4K03 - chains A and B; structure by X-ray diffraction, 3.20 A resolution.

Chain A (and B):
Molecule: Cryptochrome-1
Source organism: Drosophila melanogaster
Notes: chain B of this document is another copy of the same molecule, construct and numbering; everything in this record applies to it too
UniProtKB: O77059 (CRY1_DROME); numbering as in UniProt (aligned over 1-542)
Chain sequence (561 residues; row label = number of the first residue in the row; numbers below 1 keep their minus sign (Gly-18 is residue -18)):
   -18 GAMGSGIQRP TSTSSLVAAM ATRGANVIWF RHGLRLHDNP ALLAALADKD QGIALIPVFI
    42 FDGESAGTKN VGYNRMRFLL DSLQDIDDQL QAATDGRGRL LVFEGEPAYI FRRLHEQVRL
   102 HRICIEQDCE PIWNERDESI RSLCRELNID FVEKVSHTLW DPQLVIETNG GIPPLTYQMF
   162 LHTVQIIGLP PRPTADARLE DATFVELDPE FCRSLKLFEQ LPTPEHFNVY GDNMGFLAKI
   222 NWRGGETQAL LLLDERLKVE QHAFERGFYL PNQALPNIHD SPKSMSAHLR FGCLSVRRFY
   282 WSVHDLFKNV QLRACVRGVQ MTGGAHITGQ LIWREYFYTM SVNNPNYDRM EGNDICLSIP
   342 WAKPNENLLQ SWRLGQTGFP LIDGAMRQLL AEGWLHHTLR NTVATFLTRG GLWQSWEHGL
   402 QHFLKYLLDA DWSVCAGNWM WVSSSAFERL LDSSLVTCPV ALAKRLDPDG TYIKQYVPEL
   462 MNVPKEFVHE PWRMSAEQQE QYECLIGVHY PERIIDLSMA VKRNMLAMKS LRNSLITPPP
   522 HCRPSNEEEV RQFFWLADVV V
Not modelled in the structure: -18 to 3, 214-218, 538-542 (chain B: -18 to -6, 538-542)
Construct notes: expression tag (-18 to 0)
Ligand contacts: FAD (flavin-adenine dinucleotide): Ser265, Met266, Ser267, Leu270, Phe280, Gln311, Leu312, Trp314, Arg315, Phe318, Trp375, Leu376, His377, His378, Arg381, Asn382, Ala385, Phe404, Leu408, Asp410, Ala411, Asp412, Val415, Cys416, Asn419, Trp420, Val423, Phe534
Swiss-Prot annotation at these positions:
  - binding site (FAD): Arg237, Ser265, Ser267, Gln311, His378, Asp410 to Asp412, Cys416, Asn419
  - mutagenesis: Cys337 (C337A: Accelerates formation and decay of the FAD radical), Trp397 (W397F: Abolishes formation of the FAD radical), Asp410 (D410N: In cryb: Loss of accumulation. In photoreceptors, leads to an equivalent distribution of per in the nuclei in both day and night ultimately resulting in a slight decrease in Bdbt foci ...), Cys416 (C416A: Accelerates decay of the FAD radical), Trp420 (W420A: Abolishes formation of the FAD radical), Cys523 (C523A: Accelerates formation and decay of the FAD radical), Ser526 (S526A: Slows down the decay of the FAD radical)
What the authors report for this chain:
  - contacts within the chain: Arg298-Trp536, Pro257-Trp536
  - self-association interface (contacts with another copy of this molecule); pairs are residue here / residue on that copy: Cys296-Cys296 (disulfide)
  - conformationally variable residues (register shift): Cys337, Leu516 to Asn527, Glu528 to Phe535
  - mutagenesis - E530A, E530R, E530S: decreased expression

How chain A and chain B interact:
Contacting residue pairs (19):
  Tyr250(A) with Glu528(B), hydrogen bond; Glu529(B); Arg532(B), hydrogen bond
  Pro252(A) with Arg532(B), hydrogen bond (backbone-side chain)
  Leu293(A) with Gln301(B)
  Ala295(A) with Gly299(B)
  Cys296(A) with Cys296(B), disulfide; Gly299(B), hydrogen bond (backbone-backbone)
  Gly299(A) with Ala295(B); Cys296(B), hydrogen bond (backbone-backbone)
  Val300(A) with Arg294(B)
  Gln301(A) with Gln292(B); Arg294(B); Thr303(B)
  Thr303(A) with Gln301(B)
  Asn527(A) with Tyr250(B)
  Glu528(A) with Tyr250(B)
  Glu529(A) with Tyr250(B)
  Gln533(A) with Arg294(B)
Other interface residues (no listed pair), chain A (17 interface residues in all): Phe249, Asn253, Arg294, Arg532
Other interface residues (no listed pair), chain B (15 interface residues in all): Gly248, Leu293, Val300, Gln533
Cross-chain cystine bridges: Cys296(A)-Cys296(B)
The authors on this interface:
  - residue pairs: Cys296(A)-Cys296(B) (covalent link)

Summary:
17 residues of chain A face 15 of chain B across their interface; the contacts include 1 disulfide bond and 5
hydrogen bonds. Among the polar pairs are Tyr250(A)-Glu528(B), Tyr250(A)-Arg532(B) and Pro252(A)-Arg532(B).
The authors report a contact between Cys296(A) and Cys296(B). From the paper: E530A, E530R and E530S of chain
A reduce expression; conformational variability at Cys337(A), Leu516(A) and Glu528(A).
Chain A and chain B are both Cryptochrome-1 (Drosophila melanogaster); the structure, Crystal structure of
Drosophila Cryprochrome, was determined by X-ray diffraction together with 4K0R from the same study.
